6LBD - chain A; structure by X-ray diffraction, 1.39 A resolution.

[Chain A]
Name: Ferritin
Source organism: Penaeus japonicus
Notes: EC 1.16.3.1
UniProt: T2B7E1 (T2B7E1_PENJP); numbering as in UniProt (aligned over 1-170)
Chain sequence (170 residues; numbered 1 to 170; the number before each row is that of its first residue):
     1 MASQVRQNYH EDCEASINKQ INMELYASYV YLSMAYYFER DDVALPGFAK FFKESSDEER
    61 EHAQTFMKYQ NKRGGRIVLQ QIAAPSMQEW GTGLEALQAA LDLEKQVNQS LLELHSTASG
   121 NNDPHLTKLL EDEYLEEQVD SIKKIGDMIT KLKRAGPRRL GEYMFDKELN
Not modelled in the structure: 1
Differences from the reference sequence: engineered mutation Arg-158 (Thr in T2B7E1), Arg-159 (Gly in T2B7E1)
Bound ions: Fe ion: Glu-24, Glu-59

[Overview]
Glu-24 and Glu-59 form the Fe ion site.
Chain A is Ferritin (Penaeus japonicus); the structure, shrimp ferritin T158R G159R, was determined by X-ray
diffraction (same publication as 6LBC).
